PDB entry 5HO5 | X-ray diffraction, 1.99 A resolution | chains B and C

Chain B (and C):
Protein: Magnetosome protein MamB
Organism: Magnetospira sp. QH-2
Notes: chain C of this document is another copy of the same molecule, construct and numbering; everything in this record applies to it too
UniProtKB: W6KHH6 (W6KHH6_9PROT); residues 213-292 here = UniProt positions 213-292
Sequence (85 residues; numbered 209 to 293; the number before each row is that of its first residue):
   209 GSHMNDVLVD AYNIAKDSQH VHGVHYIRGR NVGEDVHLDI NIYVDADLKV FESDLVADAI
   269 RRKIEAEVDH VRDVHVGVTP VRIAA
Unresolved in the structure: 293 (chain C: 209, 291-293)
Construct notes: expression tag (209-212, 293)
Curated features (UniProtKB/Swiss-Prot):
  - binding site (Zn(2+)): H245, D247, H283
  - mutagenesis: D247 (D247A: Isolated CTD does not bind metal)
Ion coordination: Mg2+: E273 (shared with E273(C) of chain C)

Chain B / chain C interface:
Contacting residue pairs (33; chain B residue first):
  S210(B) - Y220(C)  hydrogen bond
  M212(B) - Y220(C)  hydrophobic
  N213(B) - V217(C)
  N213(B) - Y220(C)
  N213(B) - N221(C)  hydrogen bond
  L216(B) - I235(C)  hydrophobic
  V217(B) - N213(C)
  V217(B) - V217(C)  hydrophobic
  Y220(B) - S210(C)  hydrogen bond (side chain-backbone)
  Y220(B) - M212(C)
  Y220(B) - N213(C)
  Y220(B) - N239(C)  hydrogen bond
  N221(B) - N213(C)  hydrogen bond
  V232(B) - N239(C)  hydrogen bond (backbone-side chain)
  H233(B) - R238(C)
  H233(B) - N239(C)  hydrogen bond (backbone-backbone)
  Y234(B) - R236(C)
  Y234(B) - G237(C)
  Y234(B) - R238(C)
  I235(B) - L216(C)  hydrophobic
  I235(B) - I235(C)
  I235(B) - R236(C)
  I235(B) - G237(C)  hydrogen bond (backbone-backbone)
  R236(B) - Y234(C)
  R236(B) - I235(C)
  R236(B) - R236(C)
  G237(B) - Y234(C)
  G237(B) - I235(C)  hydrogen bond (backbone-backbone)
  R238(B) - H233(C)
  R238(B) - Y234(C)
  N239(B) - Y220(C)  hydrogen bond
  N239(B) - V232(C)  hydrogen bond (side chain-backbone)
  N239(B) - H233(C)  hydrogen bond (backbone-backbone)
Other interface residues (no listed pair), chain B (16 interface residues in all): Y251
Other interface residues (no listed pair), chain C (16 interface residues in all): K224

Overview:
The chain B/chain C interface involves 16 residues from each chain; the contacts include 12 hydrogen bonds.
Polar contacts include S210(B)-Y220(C), N213(B)-N221(C) and Y220(B)-N239(C). Curated annotation (UniProt)
lists 3 Zn2+-binding residues and one mutagenesis site on chain B.
Both chains are Magnetosome protein MamB (Magnetospira sp. QH-2). Entry 5HO5 (MamB) was determined by X-ray
diffraction together with 5HO1 and 5HOK from the same study.
